8FXH - chains A and C of the 6 polymer chains in the assembly; structure by electron microscopy, 2.80 A resolution.

== Chain A (and C) ==
Protein: RimK domain-containing protein ATP-grasp
Organism: Stanieria sp. NIES-3757
Notes: chain C of this document is another copy of the same molecule, construct and numbering; everything in this record applies to it too
UniProtKB: A0A140K0M0 (A0A140K0M0_9CYAN); numbering as in UniProt (aligned over 1-636)
Amino-acid sequence (642 residues; each row starts with the number of its first residue):
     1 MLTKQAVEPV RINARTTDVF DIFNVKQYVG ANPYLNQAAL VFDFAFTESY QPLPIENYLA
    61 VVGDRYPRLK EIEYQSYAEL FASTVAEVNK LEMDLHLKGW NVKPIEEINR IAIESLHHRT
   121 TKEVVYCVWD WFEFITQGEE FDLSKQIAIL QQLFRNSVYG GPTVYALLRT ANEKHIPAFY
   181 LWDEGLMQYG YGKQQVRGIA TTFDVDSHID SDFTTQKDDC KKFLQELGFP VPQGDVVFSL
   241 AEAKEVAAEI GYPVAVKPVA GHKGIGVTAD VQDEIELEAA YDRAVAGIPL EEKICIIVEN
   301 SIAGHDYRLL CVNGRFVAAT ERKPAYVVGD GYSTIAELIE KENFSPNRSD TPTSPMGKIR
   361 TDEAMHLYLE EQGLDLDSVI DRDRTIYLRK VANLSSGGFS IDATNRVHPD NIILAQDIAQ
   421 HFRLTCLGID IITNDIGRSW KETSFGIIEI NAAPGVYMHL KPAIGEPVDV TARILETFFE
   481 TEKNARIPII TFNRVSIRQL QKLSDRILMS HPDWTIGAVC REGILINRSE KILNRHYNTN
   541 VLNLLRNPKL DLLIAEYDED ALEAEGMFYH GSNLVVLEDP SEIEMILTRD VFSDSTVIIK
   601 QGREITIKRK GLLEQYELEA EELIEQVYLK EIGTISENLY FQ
Disordered / not traced: 1-5, 637-642
Construct notes: expression tag (637-642)
What the authors report for this chain:
  - self-association interface (contacts with another copy of this molecule); pairs are residue here / residue on that copy: Arg315-Lys610 (hydrogen bond), Gln416-Leu613
  - mutagenesis - Q416A/R528G (Tm change 10 degC): decreased stability
  - mutagenesis - R389A, Q416A/R528G: decreased catalytic activity
  - mutagenesis - D362A, N393A, S395A: abolished catalytic activity

== How chain A and chain C interact ==
Contacting residue pairs (5; chain A residue first):
  Arg498(A) - Glu619(C)  salt bridge
  Asp505(A) - Lys630(C)  salt bridge
  Asn527(A) - Glu614(C)
  Arg528(A) - Glu617(C)
  Ser529(A) - Gln615(C)  hydrogen bond (side chain-backbone)
Interface residues without a listed pair, chain A (7 interface residues in all): Pro512, Lys549
Interface residues without a listed pair, chain C (7 interface residues in all): Leu612, Tyr616

== Overview ==
Chain A and chain C each contribute 7 residues to their interface, with 1 hydrogen bond and 2 salt bridges.
Polar pairs include Arg498(A)-Glu619(C), Asp505(A)-Lys630(C) and Ser529(A)-Gln615(C). From the paper: D362A,
N393A and S395A of chain A abolish catalytic activity; a self-association interface involving Arg315(A) and
Gln416(A); 5 substitutions were tested in all.
Both chains are RimK domain-containing protein ATP-grasp (Stanieria sp. NIES-3757). Entry 8FXH (Cryo-EM
structure of Stanieria sp. CphA2) was determined by electron microscopy (same publication as 8FXI).
